8ZOM - chains P and V of the 20 polymer chains in the assembly; structure by electron microscopy, 2.74 A resolution.

Chain P:
Name: Cytochrome c domain-containing protein
Source organism: Arachis hypogaea
Reference sequence: A0A445B1W5 (A0A445B1W5_ARAHY); residues 66-307 here correspond to UniProt positions 63-304 (UniProt number = residue number - 3)
Chain sequence (242 residues; each row starts with the number of its first residue):
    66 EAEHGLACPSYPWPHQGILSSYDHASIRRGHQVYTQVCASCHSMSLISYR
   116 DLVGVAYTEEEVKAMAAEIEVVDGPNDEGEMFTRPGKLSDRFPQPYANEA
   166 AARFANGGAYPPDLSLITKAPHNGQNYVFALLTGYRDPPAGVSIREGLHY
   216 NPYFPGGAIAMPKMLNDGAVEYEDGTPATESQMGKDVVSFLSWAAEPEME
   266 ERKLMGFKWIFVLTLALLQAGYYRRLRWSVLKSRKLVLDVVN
Construct notes: conflict Gln81 (Asn78 in A0A445B1W5), Glu125 (Asp122 in A0A445B1W5), Pro186 (Arg183 in A0A445B1W5), Ser246 (Ala243 in A0A445B1W5)
Ion coordination: heme c Fe near His107 (its only coordinating residue here)
Residues lining bound ligands:
  - 1,2-Distearoyl-sn-glycerophosphoethanolamine (3PE): Gly82, Ile83, Lys268, Phe272, Ile275, Phe276, Thr279
  - heme c (HEC): Val102, Cys103, Ser105, Cys106, His107, Asn171, Ala174, Tyr175, Pro176, Pro177, Leu179, Ile182, Tyr192, Val193, Leu196, Leu197, Phe219, Ile224, Ala225, Met226, Pro227, Met229, Leu230
  - 1,2-diacyl-sn-glycero-3-phosphocholine (PC1): Leu280, Leu283, Gln284, Tyr287

Chain V:
Name: Complex III subunit 9
Source organism: Arachis hypogaea
Reference sequence: A0A445CQN5 (A0A445CQN5_ARAHY); residue numbers follow UniProt; this construct covers 10-69
Chain sequence (60 residues; each row starts with the number of its first residue):
    10 GGIFEALYKVLMRRNSVYVTFVIAGAFVGERAVDYGVHKLWEHNNVGKRY
    60 EDISVLGQRQ

Interface between chain P and chain V:
Pairs across the interface (41; chain P residue first):
  Pro79(P) - Lys57(V)  hydrogen bond (backbone-side chain)
  Leu84(P) - Leu49(V)  hydrophobic
  Leu84(P) - Trp50(V)
  Leu84(P) - Asn53(V)
  Leu84(P) - Asn54(V)  hydrogen bond (backbone-side chain)
  Ser85(P) - Trp50(V)
  Ser85(P) - Asn54(V)
  Ser86(P) - Trp50(V)
  Ser86(P) - Asn54(V)
  Ser86(P) - Lys57(V)  hydrogen bond (backbone-side chain)
  Tyr87(P) - Lys57(V)
  Asp88(P) - Gly56(V)
  Asp88(P) - Lys57(V)
  His89(P) - Lys57(V)  hydrogen bond (backbone-backbone)
  His89(P) - Arg58(V)
  His89(P) - Tyr59(V)
  His89(P) - Ile62(V)
  Arg93(P) - Val64(V)  hydrogen bond (side chain-backbone)
  Arg93(P) - Leu65(V)
  Arg93(P) - Gln67(V)
  Gly119(P) - Tyr59(V)
  Val120(P) - Tyr59(V)
  Ala121(P) - Leu65(V)
  Tyr122(P) - Tyr59(V)
  Thr123(P) - Tyr59(V)
  Thr123(P) - Leu65(V)
  Glu126(P) - Leu65(V)
  Glu126(P) - Gln67(V)
  Glu126(P) - Arg68(V)  hydrogen bond (side chain-backbone)
  Met130(P) - Arg68(V)
  Glu133(P) - Arg68(V)  salt bridge
  Glu238(P) - Val64(V)
  Asp239(P) - Ser63(V)  hydrogen bond
  Asp239(P) - Val64(V)
  Leu269(P) - Val46(V)  hydrophobic
  Leu269(P) - His47(V)
  Leu269(P) - Trp50(V)  hydrophobic
  Phe272(P) - Val46(V)  hydrophobic
  Lys273(P) - Glu39(V)  salt bridge
  Lys273(P) - Asp43(V)  salt bridge
  Phe276(P) - Val42(V)  hydrophobic
Interface residues without a listed pair, chain P (27 interface residues in all): Ala90, Ala129, Glu265, Lys268, Val277
Interface residues without a listed pair, chain V (20 interface residues in all): Gly66

Summary:
27 residues of chain P and 20 residues of chain V are in contact, with 7 hydrogen bonds and 3 salt bridges.
Polar pairs include Glu133(P)-Arg68(V), Lys273(P)-Glu39(V) and Lys273(P)-Asp43(V). Bound to chain P:
1,2-Distearoyl-sn-glycerophosphoethanolamine, heme c and 1,2-diacyl-sn-glycero-3-phosphocholine.
Here chain P is Cytochrome c domain-containing protein and chain V is Complex III subunit 9, both from Arachis
hypogaea. Entry 8ZOM (Cryo-EM structure of pyraclostrobin-bound Arachis hypogaea bc1 complex) was determined
by electron microscopy.
